1R1A - chains 1 and 4 of the 4 polymer chains in the assembly; structure by X-ray diffraction, 3.20 A resolution.

Chain 1:
Name: Human rhinovirus 1A coat protein (subunit VP1)
Organism: Human rhinovirus 1A
UniProt: P23008 (POLG_HRV1A); residues 1-287 here correspond to UniProt positions 546-832 (UniProt number = residue number + 545)
Amino-acid sequence (287 residues; numbered 1 to 287; the number before each row is that of its first residue):
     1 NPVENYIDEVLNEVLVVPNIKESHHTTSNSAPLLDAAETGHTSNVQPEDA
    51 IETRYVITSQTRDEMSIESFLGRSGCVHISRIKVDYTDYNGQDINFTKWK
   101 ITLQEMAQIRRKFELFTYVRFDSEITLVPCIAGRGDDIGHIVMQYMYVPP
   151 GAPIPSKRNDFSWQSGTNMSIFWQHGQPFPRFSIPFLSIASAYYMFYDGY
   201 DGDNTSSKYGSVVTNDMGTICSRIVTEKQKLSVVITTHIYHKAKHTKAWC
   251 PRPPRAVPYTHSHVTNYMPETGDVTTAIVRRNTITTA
Disordered / not traced: 1-4
Modified positions: T102 (glycosylation site)
Small-molecule neighbours: beta-D-fructofuranose (FRU): I101, T102, L103, Q104, Y193, Y194, M195, S211, N215, H263

Chain 4:
Name: Human rhinovirus 1A coat protein (subunit VP4)
Organism: Human rhinovirus 1A
UniProt: P23008 (POLG_HRV1A); numbering as in UniProt (aligned over 1-44)
Amino-acid sequence (44 residues; each row starts with the number of its first residue):
     1 GAGVSRQNVGTHSTQNSVSNGSSLNYFNINYFKDAASSGASRLD
Disordered / not traced: 1-25

How chain 1 and chain 4 interact:
Residue-residue contacts (20):
  N5(1) with R42(4), hydrogen bond
  Y6(1) with Y26(4)
  E9(1) with R42(4), salt bridge
  V14(1) with L43(4), hydrophobic
  L15(1) with L43(4), hydrophobic
  D63(1) with L43(4)
  E68(1) with A40(4); S41(4), hydrogen bond
  D122(1) with A36(4)
  S183(1) with A36(4); S37(4)
  P185(1) with A36(4), hydrophobic
  K244(1) with A36(4); S37(4); S38(4), hydrogen bond (side chain-backbone)
  H245(1) with A35(4); A36(4); S38(4), hydrogen bond; G39(4), hydrogen bond (side chain-backbone); S41(4)
Other interface residues (no listed pair), chain 1 (14 interface residues in all): S66, I184
Other interface residues (no listed pair), chain 4 (12 interface residues in all): F27, D44

Overview:
The interface between chain 1 and chain 4 involves 14 residues on one side and 12 on the other, with 5
hydrogen bonds and 1 salt bridge. Among the polar pairs are E9(1)-R42(4), N5(1)-R42(4) and E68(1)-S41(4).
Chain 1 binds beta-D-fructofuranose.
Here chain 1 is Human rhinovirus 1A coat protein (subunit VP1) and chain 4 is Human rhinovirus 1A coat protein
(subunit VP4), both from Human rhinovirus 1A. Entry 1R1A (Crystal structure of human rhinovirus serotype 1A
(HRV1A)) was determined by X-ray diffraction.
